PDB entry 2IAM | X-ray diffraction, 2.80 A resolution | chains A and D of the 5 polymer chains in the assembly

# Chain A
Protein: HLA class II histocompatibility antigen, DR alpha chain
Source organism: Homo sapiens
Notes: fragment: residues 1-182 (26-207)
UniProtKB: P01903 (2DRA_HUMAN); residues 1-182 here correspond to UniProt positions 26-207 (UniProt number = residue number + 25)
Chain sequence (182 residues; each row starts with the number of its first residue):
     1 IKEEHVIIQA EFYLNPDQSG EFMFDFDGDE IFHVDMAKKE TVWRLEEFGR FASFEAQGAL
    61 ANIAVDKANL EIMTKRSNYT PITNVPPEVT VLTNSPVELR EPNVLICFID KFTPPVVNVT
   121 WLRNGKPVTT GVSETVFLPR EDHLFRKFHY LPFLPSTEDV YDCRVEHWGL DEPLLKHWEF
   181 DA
Unresolved in the structure: 1-2, 182
Disulfides: Cys107-Cys163
Curated features (UniProtKB/Swiss-Prot):
  - region: Glu179 to Ala182 (Connecting peptide)
  - site: Gln9 (Self- and pathogen-derived peptide antigen), Gly49 (Self-peptide antigen), Phe51 (Self- and pathogen-derived peptide antigen), Ala52 (Self-peptide antigen), Ser53 (Self- and pathogen-derived peptide antigen), Glu55 (Pathogen-derived peptide antigen), Asn62 (Self- and pathogen-derived peptide antigen), Asn69 (Pathogen-derived peptide antigen), Arg76 (Self- and pathogen-derived peptide antigen)
  - glycosylation (N-linked (GlcNAc...) asparagine): Asn78, Asn118

# Chain D
Protein: CD4+ T cell receptor E8 beta chain
Source organism: Homo sapiens
Notes: engineered mutation(s): S167C
UniProtKB: P01850 (TCB_HUMAN); residues 111-240 here correspond to UniProt positions 1-130 (UniProt number = residue number - 110)
Chain sequence (240 residues; numbered 1 to 240; the number before each row is that of its first residue):
     1 NAGVTQTPKF RILKIGQSMT LQCTQDMNHN YMYWYRQDPG MGLKLIYYSV GAGITDKGEV
    61 PNGYNVSRST TEDFPLRLEL AAPSQTSVYF CASTYHGTGY FGEGSWLTVV EDLNKVFPPE
   121 VAVFEPSEAE ISHTQKATLV CLATGFFPDH VELSWWVNGK EVHSGVCTDP QPLKEQPALN
   181 DSRYALSSRL RVSATFWQNP RNHFRCQVQF YGLSENDEWT QDRAKPVTQI VSAEAWGRAD
Unresolved in the structure: 1
Disulfides: Cys23-Cys91, Cys141-Cys206

# How chain A and chain D interact
Pairs across the interface (5):
  Gln57(A) - Tyr48(D)
  Gln57(A) - Val50(D)
  Gln57(A) - Asp56(D)
  Ala61(A) - Val50(D)
  Val65(A) - Asn30(D)
Also at the interface, not in a pair above, chain A (5 interface residues in all): Gly58, Asn62
Also at the interface, not in a pair above, chain D (7 interface residues in all): Tyr31, Ile54, Tyr95

# In short
5 residues of chain A and 7 residues of chain D are in contact.
Here chain A is HLA class II histocompatibility antigen, DR alpha chain and chain D is CD4+ T cell receptor E8
beta chain, both from Homo sapiens. Entry 2IAM (Structural basis for recognition of mutant self by a
tumor-specific, MHC class II-restricted TCR) was determined by X-ray diffraction, deposited together with 2IAL
and 2IAN.
